Entry 9AZA (X-ray diffraction, 2.84 A resolution); this record covers chain A.

Chain A:
Protein: Aminotransferase, class V/Cysteine desulfurase
From: Penicillium expansum
Reference sequence: A0A0A2J6G6 (A0A0A2J6G6_PENEN); numbering as in UniProt (aligned over 1-474)
Amino-acid sequence (474 residues; numbered 1 to 474; the number before each row is that of its first residue):
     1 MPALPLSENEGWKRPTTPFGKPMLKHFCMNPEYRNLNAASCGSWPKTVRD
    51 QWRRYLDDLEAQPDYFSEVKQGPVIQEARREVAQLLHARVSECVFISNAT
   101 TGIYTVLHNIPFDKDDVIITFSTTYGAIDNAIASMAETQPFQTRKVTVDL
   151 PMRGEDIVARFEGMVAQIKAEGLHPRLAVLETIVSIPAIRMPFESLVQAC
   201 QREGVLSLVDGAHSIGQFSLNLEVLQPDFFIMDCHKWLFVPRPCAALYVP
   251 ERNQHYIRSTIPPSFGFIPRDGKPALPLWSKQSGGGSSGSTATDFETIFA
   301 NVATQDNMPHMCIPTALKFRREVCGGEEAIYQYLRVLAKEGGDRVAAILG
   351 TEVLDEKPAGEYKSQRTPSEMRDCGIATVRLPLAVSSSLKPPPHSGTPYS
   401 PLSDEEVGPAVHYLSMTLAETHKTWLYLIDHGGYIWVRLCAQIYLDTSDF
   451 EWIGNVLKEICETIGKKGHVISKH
Disordered / not traced: 1-15, 271-290, 358-369, 385-406, 464-474
Glycans and other covalent adducts: pyridoxal phosphate (PLP) linked to K236
Construct notes: conflict A39 (Pro in A0A0A2J6G6), N301 (Tyr in A0A0A2J6G6), Q305 (Ser in A0A0A2J6G6), Y427 (Pro in A0A0A2J6G6)
Small-molecule neighbours: pyridoxal phosphate (PLP): N98, A99, T100, Y125, I183, V184, S185, D210, A212, H213, D233, H235, A303, T304

In short:
Covalently linked pyridoxal phosphate: at K236.
Chain A is Aminotransferase, class V/Cysteine desulfurase (Penicillium expansum); the structure, Crystal
structure of LolTv4, was determined by X-ray diffraction (same publication as 9AZB).
